Entry 9ERO (electron microscopy, 2.90 A resolution); this record covers chains A and B of the 10 polymer chains in the assembly.

# Chain A (and B)
Molecule: Microtubule-associated protein tau
Organism: Homo sapiens
Notes: chain B of this document is another copy of the same molecule, construct and numbering; everything in this record applies to it too
UniProt: P10636 (TAU_HUMAN), isoform P10636-8; numbering as in UniProt (aligned over 1-441)
Amino-acid sequence (441 residues; numbered 1 to 441; the number before each row is that of its first residue):
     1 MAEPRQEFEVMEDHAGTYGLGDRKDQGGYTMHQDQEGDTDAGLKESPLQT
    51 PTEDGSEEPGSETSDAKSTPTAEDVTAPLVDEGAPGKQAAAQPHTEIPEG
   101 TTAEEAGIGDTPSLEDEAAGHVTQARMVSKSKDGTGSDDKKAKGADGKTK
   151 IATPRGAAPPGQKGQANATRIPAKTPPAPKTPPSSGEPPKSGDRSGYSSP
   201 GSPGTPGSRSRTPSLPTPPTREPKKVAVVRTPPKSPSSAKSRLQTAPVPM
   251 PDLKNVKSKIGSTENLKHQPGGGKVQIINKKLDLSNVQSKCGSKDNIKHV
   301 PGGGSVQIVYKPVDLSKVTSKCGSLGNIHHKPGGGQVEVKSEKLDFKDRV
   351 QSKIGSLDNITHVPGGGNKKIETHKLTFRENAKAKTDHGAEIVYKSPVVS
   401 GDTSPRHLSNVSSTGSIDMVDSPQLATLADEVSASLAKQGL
Not modelled in the structure: 1-304, 380-441

# Interface between chain A and chain B
Residue-residue contacts - 6 pairs, chain A then chain B:
  Gly323(A) - Ser324(B)  hydrogen bond (backbone-side chain)
  Ser324(A) - Gly326(B)
  Leu325(A) - Asn327(B)  hydrogen bond (backbone-side chain)
  Gly326(A) - Asn327(B)
  Asn327(A) - Asn327(B)
  Asn327(A) - Ile328(B)  hydrogen bond (side chain-backbone)
Interface residues without a listed pair, chain A (6 interface residues in all): His329
Interface residues without a listed pair, chain B (6 interface residues in all): Leu325, His329

# In short
The chain A/chain B interface involves 6 residues from each chain; the contacts include 3 hydrogen bonds.
Polar contacts include Gly323(A)-Ser324(B), Leu325(A)-Asn327(B) and Asn327(A)-Ile328(B).
Chain A and chain B are both Microtubule-associated protein tau (Homo sapiens); the structure, CTE type III
tau filament from vacuolar tauopathy, was determined by electron microscopy together with 9ERM and 9ERN from
the same study.
